Entry 7TK7 (electron microscopy, 6.70 A resolution (low resolution: residue-level contacts below are approximate; hydrogen-bond / salt-bridge calls are withheld)); this record covers chains B and F of the 27 polymer chains in the assembly.

Chain B:
Molecule: ATP synthase subunit alpha
Source organism: Saccharomyces cerevisiae
UniProtKB: P07251 (ATPA_YEAST); residues 1-510 here correspond to UniProt positions 36-545 (UniProt number = residue number + 35)
Chain sequence (510 residues; each row starts with the number of its first residue):
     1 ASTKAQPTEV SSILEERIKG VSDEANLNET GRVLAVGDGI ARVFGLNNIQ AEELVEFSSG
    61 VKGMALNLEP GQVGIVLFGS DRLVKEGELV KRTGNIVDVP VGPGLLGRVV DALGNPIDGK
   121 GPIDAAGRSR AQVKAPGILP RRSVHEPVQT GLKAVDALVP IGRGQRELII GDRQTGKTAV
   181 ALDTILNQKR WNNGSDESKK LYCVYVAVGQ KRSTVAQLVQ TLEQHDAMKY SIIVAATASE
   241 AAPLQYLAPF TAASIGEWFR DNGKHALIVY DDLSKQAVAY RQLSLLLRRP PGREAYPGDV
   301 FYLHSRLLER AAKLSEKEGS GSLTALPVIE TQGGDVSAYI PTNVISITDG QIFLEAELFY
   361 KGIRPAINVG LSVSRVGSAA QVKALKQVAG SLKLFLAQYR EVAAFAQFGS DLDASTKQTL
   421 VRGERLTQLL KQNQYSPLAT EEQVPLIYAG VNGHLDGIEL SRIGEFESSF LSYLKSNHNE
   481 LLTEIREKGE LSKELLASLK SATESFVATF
Not modelled in the structure: 1-2, 408-409, 510
UniProt features mapped onto this chain:
  - binding site (ATP): Gly-171 to Thr-178
  - site: Ser-372 (Required for activity)
  - modified residue (Phosphoserine): Ser-22, Ser-143

Chain F:
Molecule: ATP synthase subunit beta
Source organism: Saccharomyces cerevisiae
Notes: EC 7.1.2.2
UniProtKB: P00830 (ATPB_YEAST); residues 1-478 here correspond to UniProt positions 34-511 (UniProt number = residue number + 33)
Chain sequence (478 residues; each row starts with the number of its first residue):
     1 ASAAQSTPIT GKVTAVIGAI VDVHFEQSEL PAILNALEIK TPQGKLVLEV AQHLGENTVR
    61 TIAMDGTEGL VRGEKVLDTG GPISVPVGRE TLGRIINVIG EPIDERGPIK SKLRKPIHAD
   121 PPSFAEQSTS AEILETGIKV VDLLAPYARG GKIGLFGGAG VGKTVFIQEL INNIAKAHGG
   181 FSVFTGVGER TREGNDLYRE MKETGVINLE GESKVALVFG QMNEPPGARA RVALTGLTIA
   241 EYFRDEEGQD VLLFIDNIFR FTQAGSEVSA LLGRIPSAVG YQPTLATDMG LLQERITTTK
   301 KGSVTSVQAV YVPADDLTDP APATTFAHLD ATTVLSRGIS ELGIYPAVDP LDSKSRLLDA
   361 AVVGQEHYDV ASKVQETLQT YKSLQDIIAI LGMDELSEQD KLTVERARKI QRFLSQPFAV
   421 AEVFTGIPGK LVRLKDTVAS FKAVLEGKYD NIPEHAFYMV GGIEDVVAKA EKLAAEAN
Not modelled in the structure: 1-6, 476-478
UniProt features mapped onto this chain:
  - binding site (ATP): Gly-157 to Thr-164
  - modified residue: Thr-79 (Phosphothreonine), Thr-204 (Phosphothreonine), Ser-340 (Phosphoserine)

How chain B and chain F interact:
Residue-residue contacts (16; chain B residue first):
  Asn-47(B) with Arg-72(F)
  Ile-49(B) with Leu-70(F); Val-71(F); Arg-72(F)
  Gln-50(B) with Gly-69(F); Leu-70(F)
  Ala-51(B) with Glu-68(F); Gly-69(F); Leu-70(F)
  Leu-66(B) with Val-16(F)
  Leu-68(B) with Ala-15(F); Val-16(F); Ile-17(F)
  Glu-69(B) with Thr-14(F)
  Pro-70(B) with Thr-14(F)
  Ser-337(B) with Ala-314(F)
Other interface residues (no listed pair), chain B (15 interface residues in all): Asn-67, Arg-293, Ser-305, Arg-306, Ile-345, Ser-346
Other interface residues (no listed pair), chain F (14 interface residues in all): Ala-159, Gly-160, Asn-223, Val-279

Summary:
15 residues of chain B face 14 of chain F across their interface. Curated annotation (UniProt) lists 8
ATP-binding residues on chain B; 8 ATP-binding residues on chain F.
Chain B is ATP synthase subunit alpha and chain F is ATP synthase subunit beta, both from Saccharomyces
cerevisiae; the structure, Yeast ATP synthase State 1catalytic(b) with 10 mM ATP backbone model, was
determined by electron microscopy (same publication as 7TJS, 7TJT, 7TJU, 7TJV, 7TJW, 7TJX and 30 further
entries).
